PDB entry 7V3G | electron microscopy, 3.30 A resolution | chains A and I of the 10 polymer chains in the assembly

== Chain A ==
Protein: Envelope protein E
From: Dengue virus type 2 (strain Thailand/NGS-C/1944)
UniProtKB: P14340 (POLG_DEN2N); residues 1-495 here correspond to UniProt positions 281-775 (UniProt number = residue number + 280)
Amino-acid sequence (495 residues; each row starts with the number of its first residue):
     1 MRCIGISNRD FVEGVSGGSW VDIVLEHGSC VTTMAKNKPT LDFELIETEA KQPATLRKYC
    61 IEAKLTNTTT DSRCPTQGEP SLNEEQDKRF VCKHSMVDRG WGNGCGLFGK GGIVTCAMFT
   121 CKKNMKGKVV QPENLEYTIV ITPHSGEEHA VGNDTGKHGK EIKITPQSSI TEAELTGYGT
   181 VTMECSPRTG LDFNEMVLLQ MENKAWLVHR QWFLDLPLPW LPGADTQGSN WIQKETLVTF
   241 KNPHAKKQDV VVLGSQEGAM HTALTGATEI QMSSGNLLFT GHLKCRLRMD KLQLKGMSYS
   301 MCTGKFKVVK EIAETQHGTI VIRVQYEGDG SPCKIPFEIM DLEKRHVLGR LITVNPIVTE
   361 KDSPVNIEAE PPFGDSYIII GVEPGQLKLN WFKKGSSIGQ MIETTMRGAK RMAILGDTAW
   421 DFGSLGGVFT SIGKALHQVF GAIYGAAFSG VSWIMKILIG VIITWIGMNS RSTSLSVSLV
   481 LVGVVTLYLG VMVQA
Curated features (UniProtKB/Swiss-Prot):
  - region: Asp98 to Gly111 (Fusion peptide)
  - site: Ala495 (Cleavage)
  - glycosylation (N-linked (GlcNAc...) asparagine): Asn67, Asn153
Glycans and other covalent adducts: N-acetylglucosamine (NAG) linked to Asn67

== Chain I ==
Protein: Fab_C10_light_chain
From: Homo sapiens
Amino-acid sequence (127 residues; each row starts with the number of its first residue):
     1 EVQLVESGAE VKKPGASVKV SCKASGYTFT SYAMHWVRQA PGQRLEWMGW INAGNGNTKY
    61 SQKFQDRVTI TRDTSASTAY MELSSLRSED TAIYYCARDK VDDYGDYWFP TLWYFDYWGQ
   121 GTLVTVS

== How chain A and chain I interact ==
Contacting residue pairs - 16 pairs, chain A then chain I:
  Arg2(A) with Asp103(I), salt bridge
  His27(A) with Tyr104(I), hydrogen bond (backbone-side chain)
  Glu44(A) with Tyr104(I), hydrogen bond
  Leu45(A) with Tyr104(I)
  Ile46(A) with Tyr104(I)
  His149(A) with Trp113(I)
  Asn153(A) with Trp113(I)
  Asp154(A) with Asp102(I); Asp103(I)
  Thr155(A) with Lys100(I), hydrogen bond (side chain-backbone); Thr111(I), hydrogen bond
  Gly156(A) with Lys100(I); Trp113(I)
  Lys157(A) with Lys100(I)
  His158(A) with Trp113(I)
  Phe279(A) with Tyr104(I)
Interface residues without a listed pair, chain I (8 interface residues in all): Tyr32, Leu112

== Summary ==
The interface between chain A and chain I involves 13 residues on one side and 8 on the other, with 4 hydrogen
bonds and 1 salt bridge. Polar pairs include Arg2(A)-Asp103(I), His27(A)-Tyr104(I) and Glu44(A)-Tyr104(I).
Chain A is Envelope protein E (Dengue virus type 2 (strain Thailand/NGS-C/1944)) and chain I is
Fab_C10_light_chain (Homo sapiens); the structure, DENV2_NGC_Fab_C10 28degrees (2Fab:3E), was determined by
electron microscopy, deposited together with 7V3F, 7V3H, 7V3I and 7V3J.
